3AZL - chains D and I of the 10 polymer chains in the assembly; structure by X-ray diffraction, 2.70 A resolution.

== Chain D ==
Molecule: Histone H2B type 1-J
Source organism: Homo sapiens
Reference sequence: P06899 (H2B1J_HUMAN); residues 0-125 here correspond to UniProt positions 1-126 (UniProt number = residue number + 1)
Amino-acid sequence (129 residues; numbered -3 to 125; the number before each row is that of its first residue; numbers below 1 keep their minus sign (Gly-3 is residue -3)):
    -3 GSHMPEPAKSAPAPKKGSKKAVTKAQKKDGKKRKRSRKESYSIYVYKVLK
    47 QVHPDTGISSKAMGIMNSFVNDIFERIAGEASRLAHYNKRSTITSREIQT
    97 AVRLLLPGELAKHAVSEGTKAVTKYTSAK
Unresolved in the structure: -3 to 30, 125
Construct notes: expression tag (-3 to -1)
Swiss-Prot annotation at these positions:
  - modified residue: Pro1 (N-acetylproline), Glu2 (ADP-ribosyl glutamic acid), Lys5 (N6-(2-hydroxyisobutyryl)lysine), Ser6 (ADP-ribosylserine), Lys11 (N6-(beta-hydroxybutyryl)lysine), Lys12 (N6-(2-hydroxyisobutyryl)lysine), Ser14 (Phosphoserine), Lys15 (N6-acetyllysine), Lys16 (N6-(beta-hydroxybutyryl)lysine), Lys20 (N6-(2-hydroxyisobutyryl)lysine), Lys23 (N6-(2-hydroxyisobutyryl)lysine), Lys24 (N6-(2-hydroxyisobutyryl)lysine), Lys34 (N6-(2-hydroxyisobutyryl)lysine), Glu35 (PolyADP-ribosyl glutamic acid), Ser36 (Phosphoserine), Lys43 (N6-(2-hydroxyisobutyryl)lysine), Lys46 (N6-(2-hydroxyisobutyryl)lysine), Lys57 (N6,N6-dimethyllysine), Arg79 (Dimethylated arginine), Lys85 (N6,N6,N6-trimethyllysine) and 6 more in UniProt
  - glycosylation: Ser112 (O-linked (GlcNAc) serine)
  - cross-link (Glycyl lysine isopeptide (Lys-Gly)): Lys5 (interchain with G-Cter in SUMO2), Lys20 (interchain with G-Cter in SUMO2), Lys34 (interchain with G-Cter in ubiquitin), Lys120 (interchain with G-Cter in ubiquitin)

== Chain I ==
Molecule: 146-nt DNA strand
Sequence (146 nucleotides; row label = number of the first residue in the row):
     1 ATCAATATCCACCTGCAGATTCTACCAAAAGTGTATTTGGAAACTGCTCC
    51 ATCAAAAGGCATGTTCAGCTGAATTCAGCTGAACATGCCTTTTGATGGAG
   101 CAGTTTCCAAATACACTTTTGGTAGAATCTGCAGGTGGATATTGAT
Unresolved in the structure: 146
Ion coordination: Mn2+ site 1 near DG78 (its only coordinating residue here); Mn2+ site 2 near DG100 (its only coordinating residue here); Mn2+ site 3 near DG121 (its only coordinating residue here); Mn2+ site 4 near DA133 (its only coordinating residue here)

== How chain D and chain I interact ==
Contacting residue pairs - 18 pairs, chain D then chain I:
  Arg31(D) with DG103(I), phosphate contact; DT104(I), phosphate contact
  Ser32(D) with DG103(I), hydrogen bond to the phosphate
  Arg33(D) with DA27(I), phosphate contact; DA28(I), sugar contact
  Glu35(D) with DA28(I), sugar contact; DA29(I), phosphate contact
  Tyr42(D) with DT20(I), phosphate contact
  Gly53(D) with DT20(I), phosphate contact
  Ile54(D) with DT20(I), hydrogen bond to the phosphate
  Ser55(D) with DA19(I), phosphate contact
  Ser56(D) with DA19(I), hydrogen bond to the phosphate
  Arg86(D) with DG39(I), phosphate contact; DG40(I), salt bridge to the phosphate
  Ser87(D) with DT38(I), phosphate contact; DG39(I), hydrogen bond to the phosphate
  Thr88(D) with DT38(I), phosphate contact; DG39(I), hydrogen bond to the phosphate
Interface residues without a listed pair, chain D (13 interface residues in all): Lys85
Interface residues without a listed pair, chain I (11 interface residues in all): DT21

== Summary ==
Chain D and chain I form an interface of 13 and 11 residues respectively, with 5 hydrogen bonds and 1 salt
bridge. Among the polar pairs are Ser32(D)-DG103(I), Ile54(D)-DT20(I) and Ser56(D)-DA19(I).
Chain D is Histone H2B type 1-J (Homo sapiens) and chain I is a 146-nt DNA strand; the structure, Crystal
Structure of Human Nucleosome Core Particle Containing H4K77Q mutation, was determined by X-ray diffraction,
deposited together with 3AYW, 3AZE, 3AZF, 3AZG, 3AZH, 3AZJ and 3 further entries.
